8B5K - chains A and B; structure by X-ray diffraction, 1.85 A resolution.

== Chain A (and B) ==
Molecule: Haloalkane dehalogenase DhaA
Source organism: Mycobacterium marinum
Notes: chain B of this document is another copy of the same molecule, construct and numbering; everything in this record applies to it too
UniProt: B2HR89 (B2HR89_MYCMM); residues 1-290 here = UniProt positions 1-290
Amino-acid sequence (296 residues; each row starts with the number of its first residue):
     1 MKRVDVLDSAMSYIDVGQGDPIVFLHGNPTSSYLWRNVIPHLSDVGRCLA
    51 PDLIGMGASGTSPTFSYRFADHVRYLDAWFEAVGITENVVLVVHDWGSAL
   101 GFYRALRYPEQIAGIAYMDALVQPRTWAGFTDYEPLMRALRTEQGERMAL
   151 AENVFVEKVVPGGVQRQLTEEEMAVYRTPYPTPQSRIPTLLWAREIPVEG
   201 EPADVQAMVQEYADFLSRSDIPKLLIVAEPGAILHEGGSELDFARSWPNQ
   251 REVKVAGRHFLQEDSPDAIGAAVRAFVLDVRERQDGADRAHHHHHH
Not modelled in the structure: 285-296
Differences from the reference sequence: expression tag (291-296)
From the paper describing this entry:
  - catalytic residues: Asn28, Asp95, Trp96, Asp119, His259
  - contacts within the chain: Trp96-Trp192, Arg125-Glu240 (hydrogen bond)
  - specificity-determining residues: Leu121, Ile196 (from molecular simulation)
  - specificity-determining residues: Arg125 (proposed by the authors, not directly observed)
  - self-association interface (contacts with another copy of this molecule); pairs are residue here / residue on that copy: Thr61-Glu146 (water-mediated contact), Pro63-Arg194 (hydrogen bond), Phe65-Leu150, Phe65-Ile187, Phe65-Leu190, Phe65-Leu191, Glu146-Gln184 (water-mediated contact)

== Chain A / chain B interface ==
Pairs across the interface - 17 pairs, chain A then chain B:
  Pro63(A) - Arg194(B)  hydrogen bond (backbone-side chain)
  Thr64(A) - Leu191(B)
  Phe65(A) - Phe65(B)
  Phe65(A) - Glu146(B)
  Phe65(A) - Leu150(B)  hydrophobic
  Phe65(A) - Ile187(B)  hydrophobic
  Glu146(A) - Phe65(B)
  Leu150(A) - Phe65(B)  hydrophobic
  Leu150(A) - Gln184(B)
  Pro183(A) - Gln184(B)
  Gln184(A) - Pro183(B)
  Ile187(A) - Phe65(B)  hydrophobic
  Ile187(A) - Ile187(B)  hydrophobic
  Leu190(A) - Phe65(B)  hydrophobic
  Leu191(A) - Thr64(B)
  Leu191(A) - Phe65(B)  hydrophobic
  Arg194(A) - Pro63(B)  hydrogen bond (side chain-backbone)
Interface residues without a listed pair, chain A (16 interface residues in all): Thr61, Ser66, Arg68, Ala151, Glu195
Interface residues without a listed pair, chain B (14 interface residues in all): Thr61, Ser66, Arg68, Leu190

== Overview ==
Chain A and chain B form an interface of 16 and 14 residues respectively; the contacts include 2 hydrogen
bonds. The hydrogen-bonded pair is Pro63(A)-Arg194(B). The paper reports catalytic residues Asn28(A), Asp95(A)
and Trp96(A) among others; specificity determinants Leu121(A), Ile196(A) and Arg125(A).
Both chains are Haloalkane dehalogenase DhaA (Mycobacterium marinum). Entry 8B5K (Structure of haloalkane
dehalogenase DmmarA from Mycobacterium marinum at pH 6.5) was determined by X-ray diffraction.
